8CXM - chains L and b of the 55 polymer chains in the assembly; structure by electron microscopy, 3.21 A resolution.

[Chain L (and b)]
Name: Flagellin
Source organism: Escherichia coli K-12
Notes: chain b of this document is another copy of the same molecule, construct and numbering; everything in this record applies to it too
UniProt: P04949 (FLIC_ECOLI); residues 1-498 here = UniProt positions 1-498
Chain sequence (498 residues; numbered 1 to 498; the number before each row is that of its first residue):
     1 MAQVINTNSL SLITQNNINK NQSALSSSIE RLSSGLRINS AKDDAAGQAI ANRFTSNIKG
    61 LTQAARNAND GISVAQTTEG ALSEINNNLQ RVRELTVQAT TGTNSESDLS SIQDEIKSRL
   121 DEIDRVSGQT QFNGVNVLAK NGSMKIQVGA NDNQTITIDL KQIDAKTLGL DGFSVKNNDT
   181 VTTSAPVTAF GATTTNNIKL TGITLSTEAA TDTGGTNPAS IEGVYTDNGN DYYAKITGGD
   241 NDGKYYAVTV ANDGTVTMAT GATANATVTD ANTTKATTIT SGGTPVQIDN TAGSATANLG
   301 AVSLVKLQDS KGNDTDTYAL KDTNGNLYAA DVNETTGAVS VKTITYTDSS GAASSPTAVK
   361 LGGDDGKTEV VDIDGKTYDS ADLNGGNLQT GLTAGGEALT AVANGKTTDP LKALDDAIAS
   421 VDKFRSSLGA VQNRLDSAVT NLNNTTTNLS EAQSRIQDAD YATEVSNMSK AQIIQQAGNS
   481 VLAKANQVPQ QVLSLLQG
Unresolved in the structure: 1-2, 178-406

[Chain L / chain b interface]
Pairs across the interface - 12 pairs, chain L then chain b:
  Ile-5(L) / Lys-470(b)
  Ile-5(L) / Ile-473(b)  hydrophobic
  Ile-5(L) / Ile-474(b)  hydrophobic
  Gln-15(L) / Asp-460(b)
  Gln-15(L) / Ala-462(b)
  Gln-15(L) / Thr-463(b)
  Leu-482(L) / Ala-462(b)  hydrophobic
  Gln-490(L) / Ile-473(b)
  Val-492(L) / Ile-473(b)  hydrophobic
  Leu-493(L) / Ile-473(b)  hydrophobic
  Leu-493(L) / Gln-476(b)
  Leu-496(L) / Ala-477(b)  hydrophobic
Interface residues without a listed pair, chain L (8 interface residues in all): Asn-486
Interface residues without a listed pair, chain b (9 interface residues in all): Ser-466

[In short]
8 residues of chain L and 9 residues of chain b are in contact.
Both chains are Flagellin (Escherichia coli K-12). Entry 8CXM (Cryo-EM structure of the supercoiled E. coli
K12 flagellar filament core, Normal waveform) was determined by electron microscopy, deposited together with
8CVI, 8CWM and 8CYE.
